PDB entry 3WOD | X-ray diffraction, 3.60 A resolution | chains D and E of the 8 polymer chains in the assembly

== Chain D ==
Molecule: DNA-directed RNA polymerase subunit beta'
From: Thermus thermophilus
Notes: EC 2.7.7.6
Reference sequence: Q8RQE8 (RPOC_THET8); residue numbers follow UniProt; this construct covers 1-1524
Chain sequence (1524 residues; row label = number of the first residue in the row):
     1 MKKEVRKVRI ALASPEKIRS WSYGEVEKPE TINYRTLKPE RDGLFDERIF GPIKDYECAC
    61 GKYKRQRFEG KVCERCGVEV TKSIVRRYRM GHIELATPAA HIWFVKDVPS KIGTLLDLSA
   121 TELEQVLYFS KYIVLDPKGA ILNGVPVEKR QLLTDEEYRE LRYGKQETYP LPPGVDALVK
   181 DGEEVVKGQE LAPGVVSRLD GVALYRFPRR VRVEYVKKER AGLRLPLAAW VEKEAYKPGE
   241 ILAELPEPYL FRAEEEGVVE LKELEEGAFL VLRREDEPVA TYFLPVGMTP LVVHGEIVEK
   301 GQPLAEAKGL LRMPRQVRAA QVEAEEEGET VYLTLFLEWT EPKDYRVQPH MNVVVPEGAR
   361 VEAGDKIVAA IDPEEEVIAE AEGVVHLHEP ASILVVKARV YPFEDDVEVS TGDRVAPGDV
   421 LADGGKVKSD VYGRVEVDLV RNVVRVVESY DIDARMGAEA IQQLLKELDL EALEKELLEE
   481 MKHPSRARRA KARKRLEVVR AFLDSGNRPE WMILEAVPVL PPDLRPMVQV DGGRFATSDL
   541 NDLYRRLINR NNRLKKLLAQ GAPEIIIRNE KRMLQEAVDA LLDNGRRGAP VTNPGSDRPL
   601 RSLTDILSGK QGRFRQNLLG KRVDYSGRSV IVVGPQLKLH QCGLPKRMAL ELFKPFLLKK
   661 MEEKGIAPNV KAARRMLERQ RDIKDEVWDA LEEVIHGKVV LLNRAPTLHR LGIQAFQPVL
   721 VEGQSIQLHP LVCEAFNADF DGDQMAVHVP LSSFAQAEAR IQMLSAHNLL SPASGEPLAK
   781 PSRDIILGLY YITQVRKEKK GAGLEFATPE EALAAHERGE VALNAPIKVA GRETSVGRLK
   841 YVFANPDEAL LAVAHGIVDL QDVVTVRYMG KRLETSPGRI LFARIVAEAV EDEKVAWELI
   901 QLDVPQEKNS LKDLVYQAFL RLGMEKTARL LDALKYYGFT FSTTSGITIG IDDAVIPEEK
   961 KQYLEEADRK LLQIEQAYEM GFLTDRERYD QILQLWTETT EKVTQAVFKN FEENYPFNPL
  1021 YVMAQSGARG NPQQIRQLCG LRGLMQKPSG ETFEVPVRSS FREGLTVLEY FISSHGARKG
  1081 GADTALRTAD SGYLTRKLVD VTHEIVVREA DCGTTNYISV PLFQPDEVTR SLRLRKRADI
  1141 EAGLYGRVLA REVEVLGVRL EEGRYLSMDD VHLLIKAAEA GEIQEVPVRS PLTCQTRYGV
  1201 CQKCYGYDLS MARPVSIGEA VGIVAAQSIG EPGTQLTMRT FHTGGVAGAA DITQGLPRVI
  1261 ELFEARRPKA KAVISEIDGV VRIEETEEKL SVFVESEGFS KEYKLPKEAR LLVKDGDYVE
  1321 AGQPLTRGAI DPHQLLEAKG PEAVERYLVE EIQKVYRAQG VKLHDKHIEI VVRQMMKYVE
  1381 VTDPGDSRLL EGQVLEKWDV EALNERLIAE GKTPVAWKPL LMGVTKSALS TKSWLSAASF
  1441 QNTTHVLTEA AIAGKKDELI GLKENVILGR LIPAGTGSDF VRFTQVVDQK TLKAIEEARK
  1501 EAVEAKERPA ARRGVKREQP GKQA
Not modelled in the structure: 1, 1239-1254, 1506-1524
Disulfides: Cys58-Cys60
Metal / ion sites: Zn2+: Cys1112, Cys1201, Cys1204

== Chain E ==
Molecule: DNA-directed RNA polymerase subunit omega
From: Thermus thermophilus
Notes: EC 2.7.7.6
Reference sequence: Q8RQE7 (RPOZ_THET8); residues 1-99 here = UniProt positions 1-99
Chain sequence (99 residues; numbered 1 to 99; the number before each row is that of its first residue):
     1 MAEPGIDKLF GMVDSKYRLT VVVAKRAQQL LRHGFKNTVL EPEERPKMQT LEGLFDDPNA
    61 ETWAMKELLT GRLVFGENLV PEDRLQKEME RIYPGEREE
Not modelled in the structure: 1, 97-99

== How chain D and chain E interact ==
Residue-residue contacts (93; chain D residue first):
  His640(D) - Ala2(E)  hydrogen bond (side chain-backbone)
  Lys664(D) - Leu51(E)
  Glu692(D) - Met48(E)
  Glu693(D) - Met48(E)
  His696(D) - Met48(E)
  His696(D) - Leu54(E)
  His696(D) - Asn59(E)  hydrogen bond (backbone-side chain)
  Gly697(D) - Asn59(E)  hydrogen bond (backbone-side chain)
  Lys698(D) - Asn59(E)
  Phe754(D) - Ala24(E)  hydrophobic
  Phe754(D) - Gln28(E)
  Ala757(D) - Thr20(E)
  Glu758(D) - Thr20(E)
  Arg760(D) - Glu3(E)  salt bridge
  Arg760(D) - Asn59(E)
  Arg760(D) - Glu61(E)  salt bridge
  Arg760(D) - Thr62(E)
  Ile761(D) - Phe10(E)
  Ile761(D) - Thr20(E)
  Ile761(D) - Val23(E)  hydrophobic
  Gln762(D) - Lys16(E)
  Gln762(D) - Tyr17(E)
  Gln762(D) - Thr20(E)  hydrogen bond
  Ala766(D) - Ala2(E)  hydrophobic
  His767(D) - Ala2(E)
  His767(D) - Glu3(E)
  His767(D) - Ile6(E)
  Gly923(D) - Asp7(E)
  Met924(D) - Ile6(E)  hydrophobic
  Met924(D) - Asp7(E)  hydrogen bond (backbone-side chain)
  Met924(D) - Phe10(E)  hydrophobic
  Glu925(D) - Ala2(E)
  Glu925(D) - Glu3(E)
  Glu925(D) - Pro4(E)
  Glu925(D) - Gly5(E)  hydrogen bond (side chain-backbone)
  Glu925(D) - Ile6(E)  hydrogen bond (side chain-backbone)
  Glu925(D) - Asp7(E)
  Ala928(D) - Ala2(E)
  Leu1209(D) - Lys16(E)
  Met1211(D) - Phe10(E)  hydrophobic
  Met1211(D) - Lys16(E)
  Arg1213(D) - Asp7(E)  salt bridge
  Arg1213(D) - Phe10(E)
  Ser1216(D) - Asp14(E)
  Ser1216(D) - Ser15(E)
  Ser1216(D) - Lys16(E)  hydrogen bond (side chain-backbone)
  Ser1216(D) - Tyr17(E)
  Ile1217(D) - Ser15(E)  hydrogen bond (backbone-side chain)
  Ile1217(D) - Tyr17(E)
  Gly1218(D) - Tyr17(E)
  Glu1219(D) - Lys16(E)  salt bridge
  Glu1219(D) - Tyr17(E)  hydrogen bond
  Gly1475(D) - Tyr17(E)
  Thr1476(D) - Val21(E)
  Phe1480(D) - Asp14(E)
  Phe1480(D) - Arg18(E)  hydrogen bond (backbone-side chain)
  Phe1480(D) - Glu77(E)
  Val1481(D) - Tyr17(E)
  Val1481(D) - Arg18(E)
  Val1481(D) - Val21(E)  hydrophobic
  Arg1482(D) - Lys25(E)  hydrogen bond (backbone-side chain)
  Phe1483(D) - Glu77(E)
  Thr1484(D) - Arg18(E)
  Thr1484(D) - Lys25(E)  hydrogen bond (backbone-side chain)
  Thr1484(D) - Gly76(E)
  Thr1484(D) - Glu77(E)
  Gln1485(D) - Val74(E)
  Gln1485(D) - Phe75(E)
  Gln1485(D) - Gly76(E)  hydrogen bond (backbone-backbone)
  Gln1485(D) - Asn78(E)
  Gln1485(D) - Leu79(E)  hydrogen bond (side chain-backbone)
  Gln1485(D) - Val80(E)  hydrogen bond (side chain-backbone)
  Gln1485(D) - Leu85(E)
  Val1486(D) - Val22(E)  hydrophobic
  Val1486(D) - Gln29(E)
  Val1486(D) - Val74(E)
  Val1486(D) - Phe75(E)  hydrophobic
  Val1487(D) - Leu73(E)
  Val1487(D) - Val74(E)  hydrogen bond (backbone-backbone)
  Val1487(D) - Leu79(E)  hydrophobic
  Asp1488(D) - Asn37(E)
  Asp1488(D) - Val39(E)
  Gln1489(D) - Arg72(E)
  Gln1489(D) - Val74(E)
  Lys1490(D) - Thr38(E)  hydrogen bond (side chain-backbone)
  Lys1490(D) - Tyr93(E)
  Thr1491(D) - Ile92(E)
  Thr1491(D) - Tyr93(E)
  Ala1494(D) - Glu88(E)
  Ala1494(D) - Ile92(E)  hydrophobic
  Ile1495(D) - Val80(E)  hydrophobic
  Ile1495(D) - Arg84(E)
  Ile1495(D) - Glu88(E)
Other interface residues (no listed pair), chain D (47 interface residues in all): Arg710, Ser753, Leu764, Gln1202, Ala1220
Other interface residues (no listed pair), chain E (52 interface residues in all): Gly11, Leu19, Arg26, Ala27, Leu31, Lys47, Pro58, Glu82, Met89

== Summary ==
The interface between chain D and chain E involves 47 residues on one side and 52 on the other, with 18
hydrogen bonds and 4 salt bridges. Polar contacts include Arg760(D)-Glu3(E), Arg760(D)-Glu61(E) and
Arg1213(D)-Asp7(E). The Zn2+ site is built by Cys1112(D), Cys1201(D) and Cys1204(D).
Chain D is DNA-directed RNA polymerase subunit beta' and chain E is DNA-directed RNA polymerase subunit omega,
both from Thermus thermophilus; the structure, RNA polymerase-gp39 complex, was determined by X-ray
diffraction together with 3WOE from the same study.
